PDB entry 3PD8 | X-ray diffraction, 2.48 A resolution | chains A and B

Chain A (and B):
Molecule: Glutamate receptor 2
From: Rattus norvegicus
Notes: chain B of this document is another copy of the same molecule, construct and numbering; everything in this record applies to it too
UniProtKB: P19491 (GRIA2_RAT); the construct has insertions or renumbered stretches relative to UniProt, so the offset changes along the chain: 0-114 = UniProt 413-527; 117-259 = UniProt 653-795
Chain sequence (261 residues; row label = number of the first residue in the row; numbers below 1 keep their minus sign (Ala-1 is residue -1)):
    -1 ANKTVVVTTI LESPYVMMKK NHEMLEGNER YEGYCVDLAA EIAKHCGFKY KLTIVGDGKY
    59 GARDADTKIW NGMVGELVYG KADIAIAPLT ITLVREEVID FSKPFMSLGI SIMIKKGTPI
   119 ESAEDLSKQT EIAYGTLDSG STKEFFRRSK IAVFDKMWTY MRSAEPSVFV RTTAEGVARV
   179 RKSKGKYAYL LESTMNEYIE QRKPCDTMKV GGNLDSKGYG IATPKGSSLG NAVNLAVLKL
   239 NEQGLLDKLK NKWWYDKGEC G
Unresolved in the structure: -1 to 0 (chain B: fully traced)
Disulfides: Cys203-Cys258
Differences from the reference sequence: expression tag (-1); linker (115-116)
Metal / ion sites: Zn2+: Glu39, His43
Ligand contacts: HA7 ((7S)-3-hydroxy-4,5,6,7-tetrahydroisoxazolo[5,4-c]pyridine-7-carboxylic acid): Tyr58, Pro86, Leu87, Thr88, Arg93, Leu135, Gly138, Ser139, Thr140, Glu190, Met193, Tyr217
Curated features (UniProtKB/Swiss-Prot):
  - binding site (L-glutamate): Pro86, Thr88, Arg93, Ser139, Thr140, Glu190
  - site: Arg61 (Interaction with the cone snail toxin Con-ikot-ikot), Ile118 (Crucial to convey clamshell closure to channel opening), Arg145 (Interaction with the cone snail toxin Con-ikot-ikot), Lys237 (Interaction with the cone snail toxin Con-ikot-ikot)
  - glycosylation: Asn0 (N-linked (GlcNAc...) asparagine)
  - modified residue (Phosphoserine): Ser147, Ser181

How chain A and chain B interact:
Residue-residue contacts - 27 pairs, chain A then chain B:
  Thr90(A) with Glu240(B)
  Leu91(A) with Leu233(B); Lys237(B); Glu240(B), hydrogen bond (backbone-side chain)
  Glu94(A) with Lys101(B), salt bridge; Asn232(B), hydrogen bond; Leu236(B)
  Phe99(A) with Lys101(B), hydrogen bond (backbone-side chain)
  Ser100(A) with Lys101(B)
  Lys101(A) with Ile89(B); Glu94(B), salt bridge; Phe99(B), hydrogen bond (side chain-backbone); Ser100(B); Lys101(B)
  Pro102(A) with Pro102(B), hydrophobic
  Ser105(A) with Ser105(B)
  Lys148(A) with Gln241(B), hydrogen bond
  Ser214(A) with Asn239(B), hydrogen bond (backbone-side chain)
  Asn232(A) with Glu94(B)
  Leu233(A) with Leu91(B)
  Leu236(A) with Leu91(B), hydrophobic; Glu94(B)
  Lys237(A) with Leu91(B)
  Asn239(A) with Ser214(B), hydrogen bond (side chain-backbone)
  Glu240(A) with Thr90(B); Leu91(B), hydrogen bond (side chain-backbone)
  Gln241(A) with Lys148(B)
Interface residues without a listed pair, chain A (22 interface residues in all): Ile89, Glu95, Leu212, Asp213, Asp245
Interface residues without a listed pair, chain B (21 interface residues in all): Leu212, Asp213, Asp245

Overview:
22 residues of chain A face 21 of chain B across their interface, with 8 hydrogen bonds and 2 salt bridges.
Polar contacts include Glu94(A)-Lys101(B), Leu91(A)-Glu240(B) and Glu94(A)-Asn232(B). Bound to chain A:
compound HA7. UniProt lists 6 L-glutamate-binding residues on chain A.
Both chains are Glutamate receptor 2 (Rattus norvegicus). Entry 3PD8 (X-ray structure of the ligand-binding
core of GluA2 in complex with (S)-7-HPCA at 2.5 A resolution) was determined by X-ray diffraction, deposited
together with 3PD9.
